7YQ1 - chain A; structure by X-ray diffraction, 1.91 A resolution.

[Chain A]
Protein: Adenylyl-sulfate kinase
Source organism: Archaeoglobus fulgidus
Notes: EC 2.7.1.25
UniProtKB: A0A101DF63 (A0A101DF63_ARCFL); numbering as in UniProt (aligned over 1-172)
Amino-acid sequence (175 residues; row label = number of the first residue in the row; numbers below 1 keep their minus sign (Ala-2 is residue -2)):
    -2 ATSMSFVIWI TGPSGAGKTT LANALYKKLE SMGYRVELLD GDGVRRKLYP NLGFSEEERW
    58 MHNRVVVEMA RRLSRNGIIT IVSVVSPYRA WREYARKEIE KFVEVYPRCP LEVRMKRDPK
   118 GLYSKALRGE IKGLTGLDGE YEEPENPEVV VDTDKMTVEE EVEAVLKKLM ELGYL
Not modelled in the structure: -2 to -1
Differences from the reference sequence: expression tag (-2 to 0)
Metal / ion sites: Mg2+: Thr16 (together with AMP-PNP)
Residues lining bound ligands:
  - adenosine-5'-phosphosulfate (ADX): Ser11, Gly38, Asp39, Arg42, Phe51, Arg56, His59, Asn60, Val81, Val82, Ser83, Pro84, Lys117, Leu119, Ile128, Lys129, Gly130, Leu131, Thr132
  - AMP-PNP (ANP; phosphoaminophosphonic acid-adenylate ester): Pro10, Ser11, Gly12, Ala13, Gly14, Lys15, Thr16, Thr17, Val82, Arg114, Pro116, Lys117, Leu119, Thr150, Met153, Thr154, Val155, Glu158
  - boric acid (BO3): Ser11, Gly12, Arg114, Asp115, Pro116, Lys117

[Summary]
Ligands of chain A: adenosine-5'-phosphosulfate, AMP-PNP and boric acid.
Chain A is Adenylyl-sulfate kinase (Archaeoglobus fulgidus); the structure, Crystal structure of adenosine
5'-phosphosulfate kinase from Archaeoglobus fulgidus in complex with AMP-PNP and APS, was determined by X-ray
diffraction.
